4PJC - chains E and F of the 4 polymer chains in the assembly; structure by X-ray diffraction, 2.50 A resolution.

Chain E:
Molecule: TCR-alpha
From: Homo sapiens
Amino-acid sequence (205 residues; numbered -1 to 203; the number before each row is that of its first residue; numbers below 1 keep their minus sign (His-1 is residue -1)):
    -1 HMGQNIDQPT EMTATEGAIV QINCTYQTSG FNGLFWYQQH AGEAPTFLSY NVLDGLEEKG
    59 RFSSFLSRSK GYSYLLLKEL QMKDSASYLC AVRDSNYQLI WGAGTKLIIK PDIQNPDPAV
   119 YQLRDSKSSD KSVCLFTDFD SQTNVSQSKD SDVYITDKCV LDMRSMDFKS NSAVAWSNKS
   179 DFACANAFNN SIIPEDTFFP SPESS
Unresolved in the structure: -1 to 1, 124-129, 177-179, 199-203
Disulfide bonds: Cys22-Cys88, Cys132-Cys182

Chain F:
Molecule: TCR-beta
From: Homo sapiens
Amino-acid sequence (246 residues; row label = number of the first residue in the row; numbers below 1 keep their minus sign (His-1 is residue -1)):
    -1 HMNAGVTQTP KFQVLKTGQS MTLQCAQDMN HNSMYWYRQD PGMGLRLIYY SASEGTTDKG
    59 EVPNGYNVSR LNKREFSLRL ESAAPSQTSV YFCASSAAVE GGNTIYFGEG SRLTVLEDLK
   119 NVFPPEVAVF EPSEAEISHT QKATLVCLAT GFYPDHVELS WWVNGKEVHS GVCTDPQPLK
   179 EQPALNDSRY ALSSRLRVSA TFWQNPRNHF RCQVQFYGLS ENDEWTQDRA KPVTQIVSAE
   239 AWGRAD
Unresolved in the structure: -1 to 2, 242-244
Disulfide bonds: Cys23-Cys91, Cys145-Cys210
Small-molecule neighbours: B3P (2-[3-(2-hydroxy-1,1-dihydroxymethyl-ethylamino)-propylamino]-2-hydroxymethyl-propane-1,3-diol): Ala96, Glu98, Gly100, Asn101
Reported in the primary citation:
  - binding site for the ligand 2LJ: Glu98
  - conformationally variable residues (side-chain flip): Glu98

Interface between chain E and chain F:
Inter-chain disulfides: Cys157(E)-Cys171(F)
Residue-residue contacts (83; chain E residue first):
  Phe33(E) with Asn101(F); Ile103(F), hydrophobic
  Tyr35(E) with Thr102(F); Ile103(F), hydrogen bond (side chain-backbone); Phe105(F), hydrophobic
  Gln37(E) with Gln37(F), hydrogen bond; Phe90(F)
  Glu41(E) with Phe90(F)
  Ala42(E) with Phe90(F), hydrophobic; Gly106(F)
  Pro43(E) with Phe105(F)
  Phe45(E) with Thr102(F)
  Tyr48(E) with Gly99(F)
  Arg91(E) with Tyr33(F), hydrogen bond; Ser94(F); Val97(F), hydrogen bond (side chain-backbone); Ile103(F)
  Tyr95(E) with Val97(F); Glu98(F)
  Leu97(E) with Tyr35(F); Ile103(F), hydrophobic
  Trp99(E) with Tyr35(F), hydrogen bond; Gly42(F); Leu43(F), hydrophobic; Phe105(F), hydrophobic
  Gly100(E) with Gly42(F)
  Ala101(E) with Gly40(F); Met41(F); Gly42(F)
  Asp115(E) with His137(F), salt bridge
  Tyr119(E) with Ser131(F); Ala133(F); Glu134(F); His137(F); Thr138(F)
  Gln120(E) with Ser131(F)
  Leu121(E) with Phe128(F); Glu129(F); Thr142(F); Val144(F), hydrophobic
  Arg122(E) with Phe128(F); Glu129(F), hydrogen bond (backbone-backbone)
  Asp123(E) with Val127(F); Phe128(F)
  Val131(E) with Phe128(F), hydrophobic; Leu146(F), hydrophobic
  Leu133(E) with Thr142(F)
  Asp136(E) with Thr138(F); Arg195(F), salt bridge
  Ser149(E) with Glu179(F)
  Tyr152(E) with Leu177(F), hydrophobic; Glu179(F), hydrogen bond (side chain-backbone)
  Ile153(E) with Leu177(F)
  Thr154(E) with Asp173(F); Ser191(F); Arg193(F), hydrogen bond
  Asp155(E) with Arg193(F)
  Cys157(E) with Cys171(F), disulfide; Thr172(F); Arg193(F)
  Val158(E) with Cys171(F), hydrogen bond (backbone-side chain)
  Leu159(E) with Gly169(F); Cys171(F), hydrophobic; Arg195(F)
  Asp160(E) with Ser168(F), hydrogen bond (backbone-side chain); Gly169(F), hydrogen bond (backbone-backbone)
  Met161(E) with Ser168(F); Gly169(F); Arg195(F); Val196(F); Ser197(F)
  Arg162(E) with His167(F); Ser168(F), hydrogen bond (backbone-side chain)
  Phe166(E) with Arg195(F)
  Ser168(E) with Arg195(F), hydrogen bond
  Ser170(E) with Arg193(F), hydrogen bond
  Ala171(E) with Arg193(F)
  Val172(E) with Arg193(F)
  Trp174(E) with Leu146(F), hydrophobic; Leu177(F), hydrophobic; Ala189(F), hydrophobic
  Phe196(E) with His137(F)
  Pro198(E) with Ala133(F), hydrophobic
Other interface residues (no listed pair), chain E (46 interface residues in all): Leu87, Ser130, Thr135, Ser163
Other interface residues (no listed pair), chain F (47 interface residues in all): Ala96, Gly100, Glu107, Thr148, Val170

In short:
The interface between chain E and chain F involves 46 residues on one side and 47 on the other; the contacts
include 1 disulfide bond, 14 hydrogen bonds and 2 salt bridges. Polar contacts include Asp115(E)-His137(F),
Asp136(E)-Arg195(F) and Tyr35(E)-Ile103(F). From the paper: a binding site for the ligand 2LJ at Glu98(F);
conformational variability at Glu98(F).
Chain E is TCR-alpha and chain F is TCR-beta, both from Homo sapiens; the structure, Structure of human
MR1-5-OP-RU in complex with human MAIT C-A11 TCR, was determined by X-ray diffraction (same publication as
4PJ5, 4PJ7, 4PJ8, 4PJ9, 4PJA, 4PJB and 7 further entries).
